4PYA - chain A; structure by X-ray diffraction, 1.79 A resolution.

Chain A:
Protein: Molybdenum cofactor biosynthesis protein MoaC
Source organism: Escherichia coli K-12
Notes: fragment: MoaC
Reference sequence: W0KCK5 (W0KCK5_ECOLX); residue numbers follow UniProt; this construct covers 1-161
Amino-acid sequence (161 residues; each row starts with the number of its first residue):
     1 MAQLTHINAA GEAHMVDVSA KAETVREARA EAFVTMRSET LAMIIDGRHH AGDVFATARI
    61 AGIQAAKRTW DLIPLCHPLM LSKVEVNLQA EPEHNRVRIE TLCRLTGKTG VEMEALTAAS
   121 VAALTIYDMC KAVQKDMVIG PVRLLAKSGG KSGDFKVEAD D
Not modelled in the structure: 1-22, 147-161
Sequence notes: engineered mutation Ala2 (Ser in W0KCK5), Ala51 (Lys in W0KCK5)
Residues lining bound ligands: 2X3 ((8S)-3',8-cyclo-7,8-dihydroguanosine 5'-triphosphate): Leu75, Cys76, His77, Leu79, Ser82, Thr109, Gly110, Val111, Glu112, Met113, Glu114
What the authors report for this chain:
  - binding site for 2X3: His77, Glu112, Glu114, Asp128, Lys131
  - binding site for 2X3: Met113 (proposed by the authors, not directly observed)
  - mutagenesis - H77A, E112A, E114A: decreased catalytic activity
  - mutagenesis - D128A, K131A: decreased growth
  - mutagenesis - D128A, K131A: abolished catalytic activity
  - catalytic residues: Lys131

In short:
Bound to chain A: compound 2X3. From the paper: the catalytic residue Lys131; H77A, E112A and E114A reduce
catalytic activity; 5 substitutions were tested in all.
Chain A is Molybdenum cofactor biosynthesis protein MoaC (Escherichia coli K-12); the structure, MoaC K51A in
complex with 3',8-cH2GTP, was determined by X-ray diffraction (same publication as 4PYD).
